PDB entry 1IHY | X-ray diffraction, 3.00 A resolution | chains A and B of the 4 polymer chains in the assembly

== Chain A (and B) ==
Name: Glyceraldehyde 3-phosphate dehydrogenase
Organism: Palinurus versicolor
Notes: EC 1.2.1.12; chain B of this document is another copy of the same molecule, construct and numbering; everything in this record applies to it too
UniProt: P56649 (G3P_PALVE); the author numbering skips numbers that UniProt does not, so the offset changes along the chain: 1-23 = UniProt 1-23; 25-334 = UniProt 24-333
Sequence (333 residues; each row starts with the number of its first residue; note: 1 number in that range is skipped by the numbering (no residue carries it; nothing is unmodelled there)):
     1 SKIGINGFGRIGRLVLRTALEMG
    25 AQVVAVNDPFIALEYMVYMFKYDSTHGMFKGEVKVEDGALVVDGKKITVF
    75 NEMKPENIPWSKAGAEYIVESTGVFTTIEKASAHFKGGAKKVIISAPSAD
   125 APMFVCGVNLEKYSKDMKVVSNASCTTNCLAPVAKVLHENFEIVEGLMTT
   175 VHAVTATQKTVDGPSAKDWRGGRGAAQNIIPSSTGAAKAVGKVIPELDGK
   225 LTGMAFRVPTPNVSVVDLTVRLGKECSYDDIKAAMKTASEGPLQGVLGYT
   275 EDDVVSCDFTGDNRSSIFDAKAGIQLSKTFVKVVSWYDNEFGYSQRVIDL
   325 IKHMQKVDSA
Swiss-Prot annotation at these positions:
  - active site: Cys149 (Nucleophile)
  - binding site (NAD(+)): Arg10, Ile11, Asp32, Met77, Asn313
  - binding site (D-glyceraldehyde 3-phosphate): Ser148 to Thr150, Thr179, Thr208, Gly209, Arg231
  - site: His176 (Activates thiol group during catalysis)
  - modified residue: Ser1 (N-acetylserine)
Ligand contacts: adenosine-5-diphosphoribose (APR): Asn6, Gly7, Phe8, Gly9, Arg10, Ile11, Gly12, Asn31, Asp32, Pro33, Phe34, Ile35, Glu76, Met77, Ser95, Thr96, Phe99, Thr179, Ala180, Glu314

== Chain A / chain B interface ==
Contacting residue pairs (10; chain A residue first):
  Tyr42(A) - Asp277(B)  hydrogen bond (side chain-backbone)
  Tyr46(A) - Asp276(B)  hydrogen bond
  Tyr46(A) - Asp282(B)
  Ser48(A) - Cys281(B)
  Met52(A) - Asp282(B)
  Asp276(A) - Tyr46(B)  hydrogen bond
  Asp277(A) - Tyr42(B)  hydrogen bond (backbone-side chain)
  Cys281(A) - Ser48(B)
  Asp282(A) - Tyr46(B)
  Asp282(A) - Met52(B)
Interface residues without a listed pair, chain A (11 interface residues in all): Asp47, Val278, Asp286
Interface residues without a listed pair, chain B (11 interface residues in all): Asp47, Val278, Asp286

== In short ==
The chain A/chain B interface involves 11 residues from each chain; the contacts include 4 hydrogen bonds.
Polar pairs include Tyr42(A)-Asp277(B) and Tyr46(A)-Asp276(B). Bound to chain A: adenosine-5-diphosphoribose.
From UniProt: active-site residue Cys149(A), 5 NAD+-binding residues and 7 D-glyceraldehyde
3-phosphate-binding residues on chain A.
Both chains are Glyceraldehyde 3-phosphate dehydrogenase (Palinurus versicolor). Entry 1IHY (GAPDH complexed
with ADP-ribose) was determined by X-ray diffraction together with 1IHX from the same study.
